PDB entry 6D6R | electron microscopy, 3.45 A resolution | chains G and L of the 15 polymer chains in the assembly

Chain G:
Name: Exosome complex component RRP40
Source organism: Homo sapiens
UniProtKB: Q9NQT5 (EXOS3_HUMAN); residues 1-275 here = UniProt positions 1-275
Chain sequence (277 residues; each row starts with the number of its first residue; numbers below 1 keep their minus sign (Asp-1 is residue -1)):
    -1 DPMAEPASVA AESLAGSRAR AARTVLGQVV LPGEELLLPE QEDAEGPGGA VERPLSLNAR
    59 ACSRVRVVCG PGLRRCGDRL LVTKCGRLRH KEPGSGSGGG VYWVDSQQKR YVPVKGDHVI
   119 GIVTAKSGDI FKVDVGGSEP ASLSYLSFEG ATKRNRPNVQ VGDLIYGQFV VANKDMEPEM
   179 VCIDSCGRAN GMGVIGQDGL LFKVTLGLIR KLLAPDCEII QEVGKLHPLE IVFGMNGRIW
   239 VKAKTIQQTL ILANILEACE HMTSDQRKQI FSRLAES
Not modelled in the structure: -1 to 16, 39-60
Differences from the reference sequence: expression tag (-1 to 0); variant His225 (Tyr in Q9NQT5)
Swiss-Prot annotation at these positions:
  - modified residue: Ala2 (N-acetylalanine)
  - cross-link: Lys151 (Glycyl lysine isopeptide (Lys-Gly) (interchain with G-Cter in SUMO2))

Chain L:
Name: M-phase phosphoprotein 6
Source organism: Homo sapiens
UniProtKB: Q99547 (MPH6_HUMAN); numbering as in UniProt (aligned over 1-160)
Chain sequence (162 residues; each row starts with the number of its first residue; numbers below 1 keep their minus sign (Asp-1 is residue -1)):
    -1 DPMAAERKTR LSKNLLRMKF MQRGLDSETK KQLEEEEKKI ISEEHWYLDL PELKEKESFI
    59 IEEQSFLLCE DLLYGRMSFR GFNPEVEKLM LQMNAKHKAE EVEDETVELD VSDEEMARRY
   119 ETLVGTIGKK FARKRDHANY EEDENGDITP IKAKKMFLKP QD
Not modelled in the structure: -1 to 4, 22-42, 94-160
Differences from the reference sequence: expression tag (-1 to 0)
Swiss-Prot annotation at these positions:
  - motif: Arg116 to Arg133 (Nuclear localization signal)
  - modified residue: Ser110 (Phosphoserine), Thr147 (Phosphothreonine)
  - cross-link (Glycyl lysine isopeptide (Lys-Gly)): Lys37 (interchain with G-Cter in SUMO2), Lys86 (interchain with G-Cter in SUMO2), Lys127 (interchain with G-Cter in SUMO2), Lys150 (interchain with G-Cter in SUMO2), Lys153 (interchain with G-Cter in SUMO2)

How chain G and chain L interact:
Pairs across the interface (65; chain G residue first):
  Arg62(G) with Phe57(L)
  Val63(G) with Phe57(L)
  Arg64(G) with Phe57(L); Ile59(L)
  Val65(G) with Phe57(L), hydrogen bond (backbone-backbone); Ile58(L); Ile59(L)
  Val66(G) with Ile59(L); Glu61(L)
  Cys67(G) with Ile59(L), hydrogen bond (backbone-backbone); Glu60(L); Glu61(L), hydrogen bond (backbone-backbone)
  Gly68(G) with Glu61(L); Gln62(L)
  Pro69(G) with Glu61(L); Gln62(L), hydrogen bond (backbone-side chain); Phe64(L), hydrophobic
  Arg72(G) with Glu60(L), salt bridge; Gln62(L)
  Arg73(G) with Ile58(L); Glu60(L)
  Gly75(G) with Ile58(L)
  Lys89(G) with Leu66(L); Cys67(L)
  Trp101(G) with Cys67(L), hydrogen bond
  Val112(G) with Gln62(L)
  Gly114(G) with Leu65(L)
  Asp115(G) with Ser63(L); Leu65(L)
  Tyr164(G) with Gly73(L); Arg74(L)
  Asn188(G) with Tyr72(L), hydrogen bond (backbone-side chain); Met91(L)
  Gly189(G) with Tyr72(L); Arg74(L), hydrogen bond (backbone-side chain); Leu87(L)
  Ile193(G) with Arg74(L)
  Arg208(G) with Phe64(L); Glu68(L); Leu70(L)
  Leu211(G) with Leu70(L), hydrophobic; Leu71(L), hydrogen bond (backbone-backbone)
  Ile218(G) with Met75(L), hydrophobic; Phe77(L)
  Gly222(G) with Phe77(L); Arg78(L), hydrogen bond (backbone-side chain)
  Lys223(G) with Arg78(L)
  Pro226(G) with Phe77(L); Arg78(L); Phe80(L), hydrophobic
  Leu227(G) with Ser76(L), hydrogen bond (backbone-side chain); Phe77(L), hydrogen bond (backbone-backbone); Phe80(L)
  Glu228(G) with Met75(L); Ser76(L); Phe80(L)
  Ile229(G) with Gly73(L); Arg74(L); Met75(L), hydrogen bond (backbone-backbone)
  Val230(G) with Arg74(L)
  Phe231(G) with Gly73(L); Met75(L), hydrophobic
  Met233(G) with Leu70(L), hydrophobic
  Ala241(G) with Phe80(L)
  Lys242(G) with Phe80(L)
Other interface residues (no listed pair), chain G (44 interface residues in all): Leu71, Val99, Val102, Lys113, Arg186, Met190, Val192, Ala212, Pro213, Val221
Other interface residues (no listed pair), chain L (27 interface residues in all): Glu55, Ser56, Gln90

Overview:
44 residues of chain G face 27 of chain L across their interface, with 12 hydrogen bonds and 1 salt bridge.
Among the polar pairs are Arg72(G)-Glu60(L), Pro69(G)-Gln62(L) and Trp101(G)-Cys67(L).
Chain G is Exosome complex component RRP40 and chain L is M-phase phosphoprotein 6, both from Homo sapiens;
the structure, Human nuclear exosome-MTR4 RNA complex - composite map after focused reconstruction, was
determined by electron microscopy (same publication as 6D6Q).
